8T6N - chains A and D of the 8 polymer chains in the assembly; structure by X-ray diffraction, 3.63 A resolution.

Chain A (and D):
Molecule: T33-27.1 : B
Organism: synthetic construct
Notes: chain D of this document is another copy of the same molecule, construct and numbering; everything in this record applies to it too
Chain sequence (184 residues; numbered 1 to 184; the number before each row is that of its first residue):
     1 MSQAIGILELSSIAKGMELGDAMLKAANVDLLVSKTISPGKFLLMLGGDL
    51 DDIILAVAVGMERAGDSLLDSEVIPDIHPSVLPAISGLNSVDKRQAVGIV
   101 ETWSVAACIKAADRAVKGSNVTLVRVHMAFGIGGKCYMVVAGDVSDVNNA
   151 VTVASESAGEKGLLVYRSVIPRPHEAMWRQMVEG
Not modelled in the structure: 1-2, 184

How chain A and chain D interact:
Contacting residue pairs - 28 pairs, chain A then chain D:
  Ile99(A) with Ala14(D), hydrophobic; Met17(D), hydrophobic
  Glu101(A) with Ser12(D), hydrogen bond; Ile13(D), hydrogen bond (side chain-backbone); Ala14(D), hydrogen bond (side chain-backbone)
  Phe130(A) with Ser38(D); Pro39(D), hydrophobic
  Lys135(A) with Ser11(D), hydrogen bond (side chain-backbone); Gly40(D), hydrogen bond (side chain-backbone)
  Val165(A) with Ser12(D)
  Tyr166(A) with Ser12(D)
  Ser168(A) with Glu18(D), hydrogen bond
  Ile170(A) with Met17(D); Glu18(D); Asp21(D)
  Pro171(A) with Lys25(D), hydrogen bond (backbone-side chain)
  Arg172(A) with Asp21(D); Lys25(D)
  Pro173(A) with Asp21(D)
  His174(A) with Asp21(D), hydrogen bond (backbone-side chain); Leu24(D)
  Met177(A) with Met17(D), hydrophobic; Gly20(D); Asp21(D)
  Gln180(A) with Met17(D); Ser34(D), hydrogen bond (side chain-backbone); Phe42(D)
  Met181(A) with Met17(D), hydrophobic
Other interface residues (no listed pair), chain A (18 interface residues in all): Ala129, Tyr137, Ala176
Other interface residues (no listed pair), chain D (19 interface residues in all): Lys15, Gly16, Leu31, Lys35

Overview:
18 residues of chain A and 19 residues of chain D are in contact, with 9 hydrogen bonds. Among the polar pairs
are Glu101(A)-Ser12(D), Glu101(A)-Ile13(D) and Glu101(A)-Ala14(D).
Both chains are T33-27.1 : B (synthetic construct). Entry 8T6N (Crystal structure of T33-27.1: Deep-learning
sequence design of co-assembling tetrahedron protein nanoparticles) was determined by X-ray diffraction
together with 8T6C and 8T6E from the same study.
